PDB entry 8C84 | X-ray diffraction, 1.90 A resolution | chains A and L of the 4 polymer chains in the assembly

== Chain A ==
Protein: MEF2D protein
Source organism: Homo sapiens
UniProtKB: Q05BX2 (Q05BX2_HUMAN); numbering as in UniProt (aligned over 2-94)
Chain sequence (93 residues; each row starts with the number of its first residue):
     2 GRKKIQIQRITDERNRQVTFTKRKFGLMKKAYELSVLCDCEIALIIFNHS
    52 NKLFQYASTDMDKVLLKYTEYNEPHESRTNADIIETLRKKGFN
Disordered / not traced: 92-94

== Chain L ==
Molecule: 14-nt DNA strand
Sequence (14 nucleotides; row label = number of the first residue in the row):
     2 TCTTATAAATAGTT

== How chain A and chain L interact ==
Residue-residue contacts (16):
  Gly2(A) with DT11(L), base contact; DA12(L), sugar contact
  Arg3(A) with DA12(L), hydrogen bond to the base; DG13(L), sugar contact
  Lys4(A) with DA12(L), sugar contact; DG13(L), sugar contact
  Ile6(A) with DA12(L), phosphate contact; DG13(L), phosphate contact
  Thr20(A) with DA12(L), phosphate contact
  Lys23(A) with DT11(L), phosphate contact; DA12(L), hydrogen bond to the base
  Arg24(A) with DT11(L), phosphate contact; DA12(L), salt bridge to the phosphate
  Gly27(A) with DT11(L), phosphate contact
  Lys30(A) with DA10(L), salt bridge to the phosphate
  Lys31(A) with DA10(L), sugar contact
Interface residues without a listed pair, chain A (11 interface residues in all): Glu34
Interface residues without a listed pair, chain L (5 interface residues in all): DA9

== In short ==
The interface between chain A and chain L involves 11 residues on one side and 5 on the other; the contacts
include 2 hydrogen bonds and 2 salt bridges. Polar contacts include Arg3(A)-DA12(L), Lys23(A)-DA12(L) and
Arg24(A)-DA12(L).
Chain A is MEF2D protein (Homo sapiens) and chain L is a 14-nt DNA strand; the structure, Crystal structure of
MADS-box/MEF2D N-terminal domain complex, was determined by X-ray diffraction together with 8Q9N, 8PDE, 8Q9P,
8Q9Q and 8Q9R from the same study.
